8VSE - chains B and C of the 3 polymer chains in the assembly; structure by electron microscopy, 3.80 A resolution.

# Chain B
Molecule: Receptor-type tyrosine-protein phosphatase C
Source organism: Homo sapiens
Notes: EC 3.1.3.48; fragment: extracellular domain
UniProt: P08575 (PTPRC_HUMAN); residues 24-574 here correspond to UniProt positions 26-576 (UniProt number = residue number + 2)
Amino-acid sequence (551 residues; row label = number of the first residue in the row):
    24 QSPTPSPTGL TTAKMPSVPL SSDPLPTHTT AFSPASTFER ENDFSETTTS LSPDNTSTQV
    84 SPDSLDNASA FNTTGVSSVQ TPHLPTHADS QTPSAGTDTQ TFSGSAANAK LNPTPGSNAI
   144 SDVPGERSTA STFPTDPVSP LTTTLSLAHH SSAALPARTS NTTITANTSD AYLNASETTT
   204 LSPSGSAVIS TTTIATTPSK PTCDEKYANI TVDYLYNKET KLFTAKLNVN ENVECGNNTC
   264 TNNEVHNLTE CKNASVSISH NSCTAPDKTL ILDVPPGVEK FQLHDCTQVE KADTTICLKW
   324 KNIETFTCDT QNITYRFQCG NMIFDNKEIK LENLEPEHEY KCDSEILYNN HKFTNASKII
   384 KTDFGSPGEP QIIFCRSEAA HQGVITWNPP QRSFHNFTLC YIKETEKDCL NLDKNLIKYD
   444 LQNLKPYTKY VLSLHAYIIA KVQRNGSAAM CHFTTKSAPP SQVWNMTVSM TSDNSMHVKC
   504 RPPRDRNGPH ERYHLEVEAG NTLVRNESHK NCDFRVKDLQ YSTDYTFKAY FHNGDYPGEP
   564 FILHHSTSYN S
Not modelled in the structure: 24-223
Disulfide bonds: Cys226-Cys286, Cys258-Cys263, Cys274-Cys331, Cys309-Cys320, Cys342-Cys365, Cys423-Cys432, Cys503-Cys535
Glycans and other covalent adducts: N-acetylglucosamine (NAG) linked to Asn468
UniProt features mapped onto this chain:
  - glycosylation (N-linked (GlcNAc...) asparagine): Asn78, Asn90, Asn95, Asn184, Asn190, Asn197, Asn232, Asn260, Asn270, Asn276, Asn284, Asn335, Asn378, Asn419, Asn468, Asn488, Asn529

# Chain C
Molecule: 45.5kDa protein
Source organism: Human adenovirus 19a
UniProt: Q67812 (Q67812_9ADEN); residues 1-334 here correspond to UniProt positions 20-353 (UniProt number = residue number + 19)
Amino-acid sequence (343 residues; each row starts with the number of its first residue):
     1 GFHTINATWW ANITLVGPPD TPVTWYDTQG LWFCNGSRVK NPQIRHTCND QNLTLIHVNK
    61 TYERTYMGYN RQGTKKEDYK VVVIPPPPAT VKPQPEPEYV FVYMGENKTL EGPPGTPVTW
   121 FNQDGKKFCE GEKVLHPEFN HTCDKQNLIL LFVNFTHDGA YLGYNHQGTQ RTHYEVTVLD
   181 LFPDSGQMKI ENHSEETEQK NDEHHNWQKQ GGQKQGGQKT NQTKVNDRRK TAQKRPSKLK
   241 PATIEAMLVT VTAGSNLTLV GPKAEGKVTW FDGDLKRPCE PNYRLRHECN NQNLTLINVT
   301 KDYEGTYYGT NDKDEGKRYR VKVNTTNSQS VKIQGAPHHH HHH
Not modelled in the structure: 181-243, 325-343
Disulfide bonds: Cys34-Cys48, Cys129-Cys143, Cys279-Cys289
Glycans and other covalent adducts: N-acetylglucosamine (NAG) linked to Asn6, Asn12, Asn35, Asn52, Asn59, Asn107; glycan linked to Asn154
Differences from the reference sequence: expression tag (335-343)
Ligand contacts: N-acetylglucosamine (NAG; 2-acetamido-2-deoxy-beta-D-glucopyranose): Trp9, Trp10, Pro86

# How chain B and chain C interact
Contacting residue pairs - 20 pairs, chain B then chain C:
  Ile396(B) with Met67(C), hydrophobic
  Phe397(B) with Tyr26(C), hydrophobic; Asp27(C); Thr28(C)
  Arg399(B) with Tyr26(C); Gly30(C); Leu31(C), hydrogen bond (side chain-backbone); Trp32(C)
  Glu401(B) with Asn41(C)
  Val407(B) with Tyr26(C), hydrophobic
  Thr409(B) with Tyr69(C); Lys76(C)
  Asn438(B) with Thr74(C)
  Leu439(B) with Gln72(C)
  Ile440(B) with Gly73(C), hydrogen bond (backbone-backbone); Lys76(C)
  Lys441(B) with Thr24(C), hydrogen bond; Tyr26(C), hydrogen bond; Tyr69(C); Gly73(C)
Other interface residues (no listed pair), chain B (11 interface residues in all): Trp410
The authors on this interface:
  - specific contacts: Tyr26(C)-Arg399(B), Gly30(C)-Arg399(B), Leu31(C)-Arg399(B), Trp32(C)-Arg399(B), Gly73(C)-Ile440(B), Thr74(C)-Ile440(B), Lys76(C)-Ile440(B)
  - interface residues, chain B: Arg399(B), Ile440(B)

# Overview
The interface between chain B and chain C involves 11 residues on one side and 14 on the other; the contacts
include 4 hydrogen bonds. Among the polar pairs are Arg399(B)-Leu31(C), Lys441(B)-Thr24(C) and
Lys441(B)-Tyr26(C). The paper describes contacts between Tyr26(C) and Arg399(B), Gly30(C) and Arg399(B) and
Leu31(C) and Arg399(B) among others. From the paper: interface residues Arg399(B) and Ile440(B).
Here chain B is Receptor-type tyrosine-protein phosphatase C (Homo sapiens) and chain C is 45.5kDa protein
(Human adenovirus 19a). Entry 8VSE (Cryo-EM structure of human CD45 extracellular region in complex with
adenoviral protein E3/49K) was determined by electron microscopy.
